2XNX - chains I and N of the 14 polymer chains in the assembly; structure by X-ray diffraction, 3.30 A resolution.

Chain I:
Molecule: Fibrinogen gamma chain
From: Homo sapiens
Notes: fragment: fragment d, residues 114-432
UniProtKB: P02679 (FIBG_HUMAN); residues 88-406 here correspond to UniProt positions 114-432 (UniProt number = residue number + 26)
Amino-acid sequence (319 residues; row label = number of the first residue in the row):
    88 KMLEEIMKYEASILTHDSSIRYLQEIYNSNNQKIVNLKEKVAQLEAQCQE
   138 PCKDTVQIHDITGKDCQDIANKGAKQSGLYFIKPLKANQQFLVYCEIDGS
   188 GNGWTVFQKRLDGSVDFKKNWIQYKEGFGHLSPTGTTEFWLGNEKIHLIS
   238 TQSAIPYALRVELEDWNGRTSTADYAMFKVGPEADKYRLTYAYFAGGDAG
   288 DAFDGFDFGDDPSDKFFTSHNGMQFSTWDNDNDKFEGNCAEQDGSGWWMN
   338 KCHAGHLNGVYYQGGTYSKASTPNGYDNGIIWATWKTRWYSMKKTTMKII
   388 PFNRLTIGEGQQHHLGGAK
Unresolved in the structure: 88-92, 393-406
Curated features (UniProtKB/Swiss-Prot):
  - region: Thr-374 to Glu-396 (Gamma-chain polymerization, binding amino end of another fibrin alpha chain), Gly-397 to Lys-406 (Platelet aggregation and Staphylococcus clumping)
  - binding site (Ca(2+)): Asp-318, Asp-320, Phe-322, Gly-324
  - glycosylation: Asn-308 (N-linked (GlcNAc...) asparagine)
  - cross-link: Gln-398 (Isoglutamyl lysine isopeptide (Gln-Lys) (interchain with K-432)), Lys-406 (Isoglutamyl lysine isopeptide (Lys-Gln) (interchain with Q-424))
Cystine bridges: Cys-153/Cys-182, Cys-326/Cys-339

Chain N:
Molecule: M protein
From: Streptococcus pyogenes
Notes: fragment: bc1 fragment of m1, residues 128-263
UniProtKB: Q48WD8 (Q48WD8_STRP1); numbering as in UniProt (aligned over 128-263)
Amino-acid sequence (146 residues; numbered 126 to 271; the number before each row is that of its first residue):
   126 MVWDRQRLEKELEEKKEALELAIDQASRDYHRATALEKELEEKKKALELA
   176 IDQASQDYNRANVLEKELEAITREQEINRNLLGNAKLELDQLSSEKEQLT
   226 IEKAKLEEEKQISDASRQSLRRDLDASREAKKQVEKDLLEHHHHHH
Unresolved in the structure: 126-131, 240-271
Sequence notes: expression tag (126-127, 264-271); conflict Ala-195 (Thr in Q48WD8)

Interface between chain I and chain N:
Residue-residue contacts (6):
  Ser-105(I) / Leu-174(N)
  Arg-108(I) / Leu-174(N)
  Tyr-109(I) / Leu-174(N)  hydrophobic
  Tyr-109(I) / Ala-175(N)  hydrophobic
  Tyr-109(I) / Gln-178(N)
  Glu-112(I) / Ala-171(N)

Overview:
Chain I and chain N each contribute 4 residues to their interface. Curated annotation (UniProt) lists 4
Ca2+-binding residues on chain I.
Chain I is Fibrinogen gamma chain (Homo sapiens) and chain N is M protein (Streptococcus pyogenes); the
structure, BC1 fragment of streptococcal M1 protein in complex with human fibrinogen, was determined by X-ray
diffraction, deposited together with 2XNY.
